Entry 9BX5 (X-ray diffraction, 1.57 A resolution); this record covers chains H and L of the 3 polymer chains in the assembly.

# Chain H
Name: 8C1 Fab Heavy Chain
Source organism: Homo sapiens
Notes: antibody fragment or engineered binder
Amino-acid sequence (221 residues; row label = number of the first residue in the row):
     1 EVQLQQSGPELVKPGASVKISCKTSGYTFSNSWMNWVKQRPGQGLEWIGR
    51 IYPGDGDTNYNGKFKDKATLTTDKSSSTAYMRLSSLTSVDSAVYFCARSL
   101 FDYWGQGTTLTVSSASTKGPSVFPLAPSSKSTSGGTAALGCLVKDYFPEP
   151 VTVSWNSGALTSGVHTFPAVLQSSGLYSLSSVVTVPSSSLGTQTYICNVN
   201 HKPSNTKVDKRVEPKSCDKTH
Not modelled in the structure: 130-133, 215-221
Cystine bridges: C22-C96, C141-C197

# Chain L
Name: 8C1 Fab Light Chain
Source organism: Homo sapiens
Notes: antibody fragment or engineered binder
Amino-acid sequence (219 residues; row label = number of the first residue in the row):
     1 DVVMTQTPLTLSVTIGQPASISCKSSQSLLDSDGKTYLIWLLQRPGQSPK
    51 RLIYLVSKLDSGVPDRFTGSGSGTDFTLKISRVEAEDLGVYYCCQGTHFP
   101 FTFGVGTKLELKRTVAAPSVFIFPPSDEQLKSGTASVVCLLNNFYPREAK
   151 VQWKVDNALQSGNSQESVTEQDSKDSTYSLSSTLTLSKADYEKHKVYACE
   201 VTHQGLSSPVTKSFNRGEC
Not modelled in the structure: 217-219
Cystine bridges: C23-C93, C139-C199

# Interface between chain H and chain L
Residue-residue contacts (59):
  Q39(H) with Q43(L), hydrogen bond; Y92(L)
  Q43(H) with Y92(L)
  G44(H) with Y92(L)
  L45(H) with P49(L), hydrophobic; Y92(L), hydrophobic; F103(L)
  E46(H) with F103(L)
  W47(H) with P100(L), hydrophobic; F101(L); F103(L)
  R50(H) with F99(L); F101(L)
  N59(H) with F99(L)
  F95(H) with Q43(L); S48(L); P49(L)
  L100(H) with I39(L), hydrophobic; R51(L), hydrogen bond (backbone-side chain)
  F101(H) with I39(L), hydrophobic; R51(L); C94(L), hydrophobic
  D102(H) with R51(L)
  W104(H) with L41(L); P49(L)
  G105(H) with S48(L), hydrogen bond (backbone-side chain)
  F123(H) with S126(L); E128(L); Q129(L); S132(L)
  P124(H) with S126(L); E128(L)
  L125(H) with F123(L), hydrophobic; V138(L), hydrophobic
  A126(H) with F123(L)
  A138(H) with F121(L), hydrophobic; F123(L)
  L142(H) with S136(L)
  K144(H) with Q129(L); S136(L)
  H165(H) with N142(L), hydrogen bond; N143(L), hydrogen bond; S179(L), hydrogen bond
  F167(H) with L140(L), hydrophobic; S167(L); T169(L); S179(L); L180(L); S181(L)
  P168(H) with S167(L), hydrogen bond (backbone-side chain); V168(L)
  V170(H) with Q165(L); E166(L); S167(L)
  L171(H) with Q165(L)
  Q172(H) with Q165(L)
  V182(H) with L140(L), hydrophobic
  T184(H) with N142(L)
  K210(H) with E128(L), salt bridge
Also at the interface, not in a pair above, chain H (39 interface residues in all): N35, V37, N61, Q106, T136, A137, L139, T166, S180
Also at the interface, not in a pair above, chain L (35 interface residues in all): Y37, G96, T134, D172

# In short
39 residues of chain H face 35 of chain L across their interface, with 7 hydrogen bonds and 1 salt bridge.
Polar contacts include K210(H)-E128(L), Q39(H)-Q43(L) and L100(H)-R51(L).
Chain H is 8C1 Fab Heavy Chain and chain L is 8C1 Fab Light Chain, both from Homo sapiens; the structure,
Human Fab 8C1 in complex with OspCA peptide P4 (residues 141-144), was determined by X-ray diffraction.
